Entry 4KHZ (X-ray diffraction, 2.90 A resolution); this record covers chains E and F of the 5 polymer chains in the assembly.

[Chain E]
Protein: Maltose-binding periplasmic protein
Organism: Escherichia coli
UniProt: P0AEX9 (MALE_ECOLI); residues 1-370 here correspond to UniProt positions 27-396 (UniProt number = residue number + 26)
Chain sequence (380 residues; numbered 1 to 380; the number before each row is that of its first residue):
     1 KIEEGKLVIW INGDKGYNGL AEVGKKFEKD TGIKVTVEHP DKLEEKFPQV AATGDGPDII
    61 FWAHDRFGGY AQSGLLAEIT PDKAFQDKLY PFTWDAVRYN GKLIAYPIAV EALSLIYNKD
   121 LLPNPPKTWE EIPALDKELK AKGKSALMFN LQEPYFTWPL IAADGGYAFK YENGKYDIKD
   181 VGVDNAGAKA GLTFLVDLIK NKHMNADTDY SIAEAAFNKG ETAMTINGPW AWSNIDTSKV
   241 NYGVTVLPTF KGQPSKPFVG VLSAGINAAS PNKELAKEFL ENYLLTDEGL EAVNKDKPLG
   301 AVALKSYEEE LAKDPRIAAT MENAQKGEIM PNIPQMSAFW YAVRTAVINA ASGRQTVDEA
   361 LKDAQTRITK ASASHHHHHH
Unresolved in the structure: 371-380
Sequence notes: expression tag (371-380)

[Chain F]
Protein: Maltose transport system permease protein MalF
Organism: Escherichia coli
UniProt: P02916 (MALF_ECOLI); numbering as in UniProt (aligned over 1-514)
Chain sequence (514 residues; each row starts with the number of its first residue):
     1 MDVIKKKHWW QSDALKWSVL GLLGLLVGYL VVLMYAQGEY LFAITTLILS SAGLYIFANR
    61 KAYAWRYVYP GMAGMGLFVL FPLVCTIAIA FTNYSSTNQL TFERAQEVLL DRSWQAGKTY
   121 NFGLYPAGDE WQLALSDGET GKNYLSDAFK FGGEQKLQLK ETTAQPEGER ANLRVITQNR
   181 QALSDITAIL PDGNKVMMSS LRQFSGTQPL YTLDGDGTLT NNQSGVKYRP NNQIGFYQSI
   241 TADGNWGDEK LSPGYTVTTG WKNFTRVFTD EGIQKPFLAI FVWTVVFSLI TVFLTVAVGM
   301 VLACLVQWEA LRGKAVYRVL LILPYAVPSF ISILIFKGLF NQSFGEINMM LSALFGVKPA
   361 WFSDPTTART MLIIVNTWLG YPYMMILCMG LLKAIPDDLY EASAMDGAGP FQNFFKITLP
   421 LLIKPLTPLM IASFAFNFNN FVLIQLLTNG GPDRLGTTTP AGYTDLLVNY TYRIAFEGGG
   481 GQDFGLAAAI ATLIFLLVGA LAIVNLKATR MKFD
Unresolved in the structure: 1-17, 243-247, 506-514
Swiss-Prot annotation at these positions:
  - mutagenesis: L334 (L334W: Ability to transport lactose in a saturable manner), L372 (L372W: Growth on maltose but not on media containing either maltoheptaose or maltoheptaose plus maltose), N376 (N376K/H: No growth on maltose), G380 (G380C/S: No growth on maltose), E401 (E401A/C/K/L: Reduction of transport rate), S403 (S403C/D/K/L: Reduction of transport rate), G407 (G407A/P: No effect), P420 (P420A: No effect)

[Interface between chain E and chain F]
Contacting residue pairs - 57 pairs, chain E then chain F:
  E4(E) with R180(F), salt bridge
  G5(E) with R180(F)
  E28(E) with R174(F)
  K29(E) with R174(F), hydrogen bond (backbone-side chain)
  D30(E) with L173(F); R174(F), hydrogen bond (backbone-backbone)
  T31(E) with R174(F); T177(F); L201(F)
  G32(E) with R174(F)
  I33(E) with T177(F)
  E45(E) with G478(F)
  Q49(E) with F476(F)
  A52(E) with Q99(F); L100(F)
  T53(E) with Q99(F); R104(F), hydrogen bond (backbone-side chain)
  Q72(E) with S252(F), hydrogen bond (backbone-side chain)
  S73(E) with S252(F); P253(F)
  G74(E) with R112(F)
  L76(E) with R112(F)
  T80(E) with Q115(F)
  D82(E) with T119(F); Q203(F), hydrogen bond
  K102(E) with Q223(F), hydrogen bond
  N205(E) with S343(F), hydrogen bond; F344(F)
  D207(E) with Q342(F); S343(F), hydrogen bond (side chain-backbone); F344(F)
  T208(E) with F344(F)
  I212(E) with F344(F), hydrophobic
  A268(E) with D111(F)
  E274(E) with M198(F); S199(F); S200(F)
  L275(E) with L201(F), hydrophobic
  K277(E) with S199(F); S200(F); Q203(F)
  E278(E) with S200(F), hydrogen bond; L201(F); R202(F), salt bridge
  N282(E) with R202(F), hydrogen bond
  Y283(E) with L173(F)
  Y341(E) with G478(F); G479(F)
  T345(E) with D453(F)
  N349(E) with L455(F)
  R354(E) with S363(F), hydrogen bond (side chain-backbone); P365(F); L455(F)
  Q355(E) with L455(F)
  R367(E) with T457(F), hydrogen bond (side chain-backbone); T458(F); G480(F)
Also at the interface, not in a pair above, chain E (41 interface residues in all): A71, E78, M148, K273, S352
Also at the interface, not in a pair above, chain F (39 interface residues in all): V108, S113, L210, N341, P452, F484

[Overview]
41 residues of chain E face 39 of chain F across their interface, with 12 hydrogen bonds and 2 salt bridges.
Among the polar pairs are E4(E)-R180(F), E278(E)-R202(F) and K29(E)-R174(F). Curated annotation (UniProt)
lists 8 mutagenesis sites on chain F.
Chain E is Maltose-binding periplasmic protein and chain F is Maltose transport system permease protein MalF,
both from Escherichia coli; the structure, Crystal structure of the maltose-binding protein/maltose
transporter complex in an pre-translocation conformation bound to maltoheptaose, was determined by X-ray
diffraction together with 4KI0 from the same study.
